PDB entry 8T0L | electron microscopy, 3.62 A resolution | chains I and K of the 8 polymer chains in the assembly

Chain I:
Protein: DNA-directed RNA polymerase subunit beta
Organism: Escherichia coli
UniProt: C3SIA7 (C3SIA7_ECOLX); numbering as in UniProt (aligned over 2-1341)
Amino-acid sequence (1340 residues; each row starts with the number of its first residue):
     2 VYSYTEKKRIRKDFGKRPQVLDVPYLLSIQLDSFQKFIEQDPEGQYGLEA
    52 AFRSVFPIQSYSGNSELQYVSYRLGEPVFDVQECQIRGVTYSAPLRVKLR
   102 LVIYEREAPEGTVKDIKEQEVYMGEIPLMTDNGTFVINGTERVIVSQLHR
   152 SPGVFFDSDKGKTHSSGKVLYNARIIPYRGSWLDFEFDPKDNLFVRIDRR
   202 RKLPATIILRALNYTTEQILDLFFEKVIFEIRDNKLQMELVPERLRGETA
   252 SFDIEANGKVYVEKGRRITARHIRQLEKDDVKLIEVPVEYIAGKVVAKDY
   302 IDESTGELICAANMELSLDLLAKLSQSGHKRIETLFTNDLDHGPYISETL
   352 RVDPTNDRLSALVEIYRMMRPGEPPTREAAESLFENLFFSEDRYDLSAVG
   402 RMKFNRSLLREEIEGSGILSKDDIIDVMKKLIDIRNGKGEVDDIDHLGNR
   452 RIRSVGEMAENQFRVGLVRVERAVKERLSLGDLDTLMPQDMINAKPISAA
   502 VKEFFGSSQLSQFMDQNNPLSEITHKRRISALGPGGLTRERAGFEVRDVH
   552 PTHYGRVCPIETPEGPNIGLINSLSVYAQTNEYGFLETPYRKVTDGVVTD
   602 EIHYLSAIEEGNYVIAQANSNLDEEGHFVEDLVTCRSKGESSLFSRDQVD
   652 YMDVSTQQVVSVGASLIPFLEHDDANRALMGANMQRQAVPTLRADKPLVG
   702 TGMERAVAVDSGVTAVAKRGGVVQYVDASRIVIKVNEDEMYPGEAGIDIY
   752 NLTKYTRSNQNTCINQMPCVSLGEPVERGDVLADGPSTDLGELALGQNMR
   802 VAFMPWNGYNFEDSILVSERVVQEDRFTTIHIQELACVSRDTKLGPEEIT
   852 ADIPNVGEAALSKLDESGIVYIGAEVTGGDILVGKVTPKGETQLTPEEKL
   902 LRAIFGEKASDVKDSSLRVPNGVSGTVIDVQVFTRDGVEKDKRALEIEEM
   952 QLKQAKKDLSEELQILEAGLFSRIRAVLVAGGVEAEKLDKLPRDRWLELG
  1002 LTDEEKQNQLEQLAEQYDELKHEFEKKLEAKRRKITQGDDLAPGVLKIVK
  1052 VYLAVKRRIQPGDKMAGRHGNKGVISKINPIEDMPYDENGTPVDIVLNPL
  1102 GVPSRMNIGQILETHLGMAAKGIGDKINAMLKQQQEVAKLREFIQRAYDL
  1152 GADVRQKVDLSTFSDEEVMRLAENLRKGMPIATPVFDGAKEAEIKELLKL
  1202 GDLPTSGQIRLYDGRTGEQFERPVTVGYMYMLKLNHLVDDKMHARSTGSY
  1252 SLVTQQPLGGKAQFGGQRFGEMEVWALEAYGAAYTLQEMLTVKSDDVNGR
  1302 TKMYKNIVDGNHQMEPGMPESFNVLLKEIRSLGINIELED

Chain K:
Protein: DNA-directed RNA polymerase subunit omega
Organism: Escherichia coli
Notes: EC 2.7.7.6
UniProt: A7ZTK1 (RPOZ_ECO24); residue numbers follow UniProt; this construct covers 3-74
Amino-acid sequence (72 residues; numbered 3 to 74; the number before each row is that of its first residue):
     3 RVTVQDAVEKIGNRFDLVLVAARRARQMQVGGKDPLVPEENDKTTVIALR
    53 EIEEGLINNQILDVRERQEQQE

Interface between chain I and chain K:
Contacting residue pairs - 8 pairs, chain I then chain K:
  Gly1282(I) with Phe17(K)
  Tyr1285(I) with Leu21(K), hydrophobic
  Gly1311(I) with Gln31(K); Val32(K)
  Asn1312(I) with Val32(K)
  His1313(I) with Arg28(K), hydrogen bond (backbone-side chain); Gln31(K), hydrogen bond (backbone-side chain)
  Gln1314(I) with Arg28(K), hydrogen bond

In short:
6 residues of chain I and 5 residues of chain K are in contact; the contacts include 3 hydrogen bonds. Polar
pairs include His1313(I)-Arg28(K), His1313(I)-Gln31(K) and Gln1314(I)-Arg28(K).
Here chain I is DNA-directed RNA polymerase subunit beta and chain K is DNA-directed RNA polymerase subunit
omega, both from Escherichia coli. Entry 8T0L (E. coli Sw2/Snf2 ATPase RapA bound to both ADP-AlF3 and
reconstituted E. coli RNA polymerase post-termination ...) was determined by electron microscopy, deposited
together with 8SZW, 8T00 and 8T02.
